Entry 3CYS (solution NMR); this record covers chains A and B.

[Chain A]
Name: Peptidyl-prolyl cis-trans isomerase A
From: Homo sapiens
Notes: EC 5.2.1.8
Reference sequence: P05092 (CYPH_HUMAN); residues 2-165 here correspond to UniProt positions 1-164 (UniProt number = residue number - 1)
Chain sequence (165 residues; row label = number of the first residue in the row):
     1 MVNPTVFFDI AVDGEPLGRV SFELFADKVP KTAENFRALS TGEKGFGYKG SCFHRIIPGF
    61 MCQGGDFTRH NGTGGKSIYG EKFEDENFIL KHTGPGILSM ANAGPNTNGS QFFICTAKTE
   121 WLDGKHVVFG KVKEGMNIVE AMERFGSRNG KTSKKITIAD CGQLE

[Chain B]
Name: Cyclosporin A
From: Tolypocladium inflatum
Chain sequence (11 residues; numbered 201 to 211; the number before each row is that of its first residue):
   201 ALLVTAGLVL A
Covalently attached groups: covalent link Ala201-Ala211
Modified positions: Ala201 (D-alanine; DAL); Leu202, Leu203, Leu208, Leu210 (N-methylleucine; MLE); Val204 (N-methylvaline; MVA); Thr205 (4-methyl-4-[(E)-2-butenyl]-4,N-methyl-threonine; BMT); Ala206 (alpha-aminobutyric acid; ABA); Gly207 (sarcosine; SAR)

[How chain A and chain B interact]
Residue-residue contacts (15):
  Arg55(A) with Leu203(B); Val209(B)
  Phe60(A) with Leu202(B); Val204(B)
  Ala101(A) with Val204(B); Ala206(B)
  Asn102(A) with Val204(B); Thr205(B); Ala206(B)
  Ala103(A) with Ala206(B)
  Phe113(A) with Val204(B)
  Trp121(A) with Leu202(B); Leu203(B)
  Leu122(A) with Val204(B)
  His126(A) with Val204(B)
Also at the interface, not in a pair above, chain A (11 interface residues in all): Ile57, Phe67
Also at the interface, not in a pair above, chain B (7 interface residues in all): Ala201

[Summary]
11 residues of chain A face 7 of chain B across their interface.
Chain A is Peptidyl-prolyl cis-trans isomerase A (Homo sapiens) and chain B is Cyclosporin A (Tolypocladium
inflatum); the structure, Determination of the NMR solution structure of the cyclophilin A-cyclosporin A
complex, was determined by solution NMR.
